PDB entry 9J4S | X-ray diffraction, 2.95 A resolution | chains G and F of the 5 polymer chains in the assembly

Chain G:
Molecule: T cell receptor CLA1 beta
Organism: Homo sapiens
Amino-acid sequence (245 residues; each row starts with the number of its first residue; numbering starts at 0):
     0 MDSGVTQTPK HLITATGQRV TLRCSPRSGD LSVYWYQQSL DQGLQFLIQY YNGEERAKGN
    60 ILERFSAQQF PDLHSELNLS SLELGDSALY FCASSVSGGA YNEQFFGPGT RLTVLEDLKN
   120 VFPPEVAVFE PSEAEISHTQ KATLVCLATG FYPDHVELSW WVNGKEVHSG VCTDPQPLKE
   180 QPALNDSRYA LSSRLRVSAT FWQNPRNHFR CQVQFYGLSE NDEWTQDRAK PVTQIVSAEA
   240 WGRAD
Disordered / not traced: 0-1, 244
Disulfide bonds: Cys-23/Cys-91, Cys-145/Cys-210

Chain F:
Molecule: HLA class I histocompatibility antigen, B alpha chain
Organism: Homo sapiens
Reference sequence: P01889 (HLAB_HUMAN); residues 1-275 here correspond to UniProt positions 25-299 (UniProt number = residue number + 24)
Amino-acid sequence (276 residues; each row starts with the number of its first residue; numbering starts at 0):
     0 MGSHSMRYFY TSVSRPGRGE PRFISVGYVD DTQFVRFDSD AASPREEPRA PWIEQEGPEY
    60 WDRNTQIYKA QAQTDRESLR NLRGYYNQSE AGSHTLQSMY GCDVGPDGRL LRGHDQYAYD
   120 GKDYIALNED LRSWTAADTA AQITQRKWEA AREAEQRRAY LEGECVEWLR RYLENGKDKL
   180 ERADPPKTHV THHPISDHEA TLRCWALGFY PAEITLTWQR DGEDQTQDTE LVETRPAGDR
   240 TFQKWAAVVV PSGEEQRYTC HVQHEGLPKP LTLRWE
Disordered / not traced: 0-1, 17
Sequence notes: initiating methionine (0)
Disulfide bonds: Cys-101/Cys-164, Cys-203/Cys-259

Chain G / chain F interface:
Residue-residue contacts (22):
  Thr-7(G) with Pro-250(F); Ser-251(F)
  Pro-8(G) with Asp-196(F); Ser-251(F)
  Leu-11(G) with Asp-196(F)
  Arg-22(G) with His-197(F), hydrogen bond
  Arg-209(G) with Trp-274(F)
  Gln-213(G) with Glu-254(F)
  Leu-217(G) with Pro-193(F)
  Ser-218(G) with Pro-193(F); Ser-195(F); Asp-196(F)
  Glu-219(G) with His-192(F); Pro-193(F), hydrogen bond (backbone-backbone); Ile-194(F)
  Asn-220(G) with Ile-194(F), hydrogen bond (side chain-backbone); Ser-195(F)
  Val-231(G) with Pro-193(F), hydrophobic
  Thr-232(G) with His-191(F), hydrogen bond (backbone-side chain)
  Gln-233(G) with Glu-275(F)
  Ile-234(G) with Trp-274(F); Glu-275(F)
Other interface residues (no listed pair), chain G (18 interface residues in all): Thr-5, Lys-9, Val-19, Trp-160
Other interface residues (no listed pair), chain F (16 interface residues in all): Gly-252, Glu-253, Gln-255, Arg-273

Overview:
The interface between chain G and chain F involves 18 residues on one side and 16 on the other, with 4
hydrogen bonds. Polar contacts include Arg-22(G)/His-197(F), Asn-220(G)/Ile-194(F) and Thr-232(G)/His-191(F).
Chain G is T cell receptor CLA1 beta and chain F is HLA class I histocompatibility antigen, B alpha chain,
both from Homo sapiens; the structure, Structural basis for recognition of SARS-CoV-2 conserved nucleocapside
epitopes by dominant T cell receptors, was determined by X-ray diffraction.
